PDB entry 2J0U | X-ray diffraction, 3.00 A resolution | chains A and T

== Chain A ==
Protein: ATP-dependent RNA helicase DDX48
Organism: Homo sapiens
UniProt: P38919 (DDX48_HUMAN); residues 38-411 here correspond to UniProt positions 37-410 (UniProt number = residue number - 1)
Chain sequence (374 residues; numbered 38 to 411; the number before each row is that of its first residue):
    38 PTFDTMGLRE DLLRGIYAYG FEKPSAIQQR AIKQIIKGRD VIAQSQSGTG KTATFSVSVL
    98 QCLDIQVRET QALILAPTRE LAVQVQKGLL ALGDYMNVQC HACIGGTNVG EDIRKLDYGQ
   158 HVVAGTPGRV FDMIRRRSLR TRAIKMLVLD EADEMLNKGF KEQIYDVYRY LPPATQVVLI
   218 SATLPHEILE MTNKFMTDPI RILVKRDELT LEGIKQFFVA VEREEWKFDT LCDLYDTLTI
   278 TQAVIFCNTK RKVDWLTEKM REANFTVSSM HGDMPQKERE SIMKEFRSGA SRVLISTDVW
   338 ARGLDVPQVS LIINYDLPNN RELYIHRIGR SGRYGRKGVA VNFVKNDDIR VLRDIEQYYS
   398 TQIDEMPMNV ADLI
Not modelled in the structure: 274-276, 340-341, 409-411
Sequence notes: conflict V94 (Ile93 in P38919), V122 (Ile121 in P38919), V378 (Ile377 in P38919), V388 (Ile387 in P38919)
Curated features (UniProtKB/Swiss-Prot):
  - binding site (ATP): Q66

== Chain T ==
Protein: Protein CASC3
Organism: Homo sapiens
UniProt: O15234 (CASC3_HUMAN); residues 137-250 here = UniProt positions 137-250
Chain sequence (114 residues; each row starts with the number of its first residue):
   137 DTKSTVTGER QSGDGQESTE PVENKVGKKG PKHLDDDEDR KNPAYIPRKG LFFEHDLRGQ
   197 TQEEEVRPKG RQRKLWKDEG RWEHDKFRED EQAPKSRQEL IALYGYDIRS AHNP
Not modelled in the structure: 137-216, 226-250
Curated features (UniProtKB/Swiss-Prot):
  - motif: P204 to K210 (Nuclear localization signal 1)
  - modified residue: S148 (Phosphoserine)
  - mutagenesis: Y181 (Y181A: Does not affect EJC formation), R184 to K185 (Does not affect EJC formation), F188 (F188A: Does not affect EJC formation), W218 (W218A: Abolishes interaction with EIF4A3, EJC formation and localization in nucleus speckles), H220 to D221 (Abolishes interaction with EIF4A3, EJC formation and localization in nucleus speckles), Y240 to G241 (Abolishes interaction with EIF4A3, EJC formation and localization in nucleus speckles)

== How chain A and chain T interact ==
Contacting residue pairs (20; chain A residue first):
  T178(A) - F223(T)
  Y202(A) - W218(T)  hydrophobic
  Y205(A) - W218(T)  hydrophobic
  Y205(A) - H220(T)  hydrogen bond (backbone-side chain)
  R206(A) - E219(T)
  R206(A) - H220(T)
  R206(A) - D221(T)  salt bridge
  R206(A) - K222(T)
  R206(A) - F223(T)
  Y207(A) - K222(T)
  Y207(A) - F223(T)  hydrophobic
  L208(A) - H220(T)  hydrogen bond (backbone-side chain)
  L208(A) - F223(T)
  P209(A) - H220(T)  hydrogen bond (backbone-side chain)
  P209(A) - F223(T)  hydrophobic
  P210(A) - H220(T)
  T212(A) - H220(T)
  K231(A) - R217(T)
  K231(A) - W218(T)  hydrogen bond (backbone-backbone)
  F232(A) - W218(T)  hydrophobic
Other interface residues (no listed pair), chain A (14 interface residues in all): R179, K198, I201
Other interface residues (no listed pair), chain T (8 interface residues in all): E225

== In short ==
The interface between chain A and chain T involves 14 residues on one side and 8 on the other; the contacts
include 4 hydrogen bonds and 1 salt bridge. Among the polar pairs are R206(A)-D221(T), Y205(A)-H220(T) and
L208(A)-H220(T).
Here chain A is ATP-dependent RNA helicase DDX48 and chain T is Protein CASC3, both from Homo sapiens. Entry
2J0U (The crystal structure of eIF4AIII-Barentsz complex at 3.0 A resolution) was determined by X-ray
diffraction.
